PDB entry 1TAB | X-ray diffraction, 2.30 A resolution | chains E and I

== Chain E ==
Name: Trypsin
From: Bos taurus
Notes: EC 3.4.21.4
UniProt: P00760 (TRY1_BOVIN); the construct lacks a stretch of the UniProt sequence and is renumbered around it, so the offset changes along the chain: 16-34 = UniProt 21-39; 37-67 = UniProt 40-70; 69-125 = UniProt 71-127; 127-130 = UniProt 128-131; 5 more segments
Sequence (223 residues; row label = number of the first residue in the row; note: 10 numbers in that range are skipped by the numbering (no residue carries them; nothing is unmodelled there)):
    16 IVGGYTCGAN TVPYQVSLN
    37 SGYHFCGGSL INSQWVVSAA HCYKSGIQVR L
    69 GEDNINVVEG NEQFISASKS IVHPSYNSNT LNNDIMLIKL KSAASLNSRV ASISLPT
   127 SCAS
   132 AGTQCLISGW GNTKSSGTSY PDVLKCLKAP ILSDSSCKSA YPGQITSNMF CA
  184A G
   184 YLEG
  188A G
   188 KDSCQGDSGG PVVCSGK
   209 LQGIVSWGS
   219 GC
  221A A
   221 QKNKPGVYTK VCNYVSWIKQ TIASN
Disulfide bonds: Cys22-Cys157, Cys42-Cys58, Cys128-Cys232, Cys136-Cys201, Cys168-Cys182, Cys191-Cys220

== Chain I ==
Name: Bowman-birk type proteinase inhibitor
UniProt: P01058 (IBB1_PHAAN); residues 1-82 here = UniProt positions 1-82
Sequence (82 residues; each row starts with the number of its first residue):
     1 SGHHDETTDE PSESSKPCCD QCSCTKSMPP KCRCSDIRLN SCHSACKSCA CTYSIPAKCF
    61 CTDINDFCYE PCKSSRDDDW DN
Not modelled in the structure: 1-11, 39-64, 74-82
Disulfide bonds: Cys18-Cys72, Cys19-Cys34, Cys22-Cys68, Cys24-Cys32
UniProt features mapped onto this chain:
  - site: Lys26, Ser27 (Reactive bond for trypsin), Tyr53, Ser54 (Reactive bond for chymotrypsin)
  - natural variant: Ser1 to Asp9 (deletion: In a shorter form)

== Interface between chain E and chain I ==
Contacting residue pairs (33; chain E residue first):
  Tyr39(E) - Met28(I)
  Phe41(E) - Ser27(I)
  Phe41(E) - Met28(I)  hydrogen bond (backbone-backbone)
  His57(E) - Thr25(I)
  His57(E) - Ser27(I)
  His57(E) - Lys31(I)  hydrogen bond (backbone-side chain)
  Asn97(E) - Arg33(I)  hydrogen bond (backbone-side chain)
  Thr98(E) - Arg33(I)
  Leu99(E) - Thr25(I)
  Leu99(E) - Arg33(I)
  Gln175(E) - Ser23(I)
  Asp189(E) - Lys26(I)  salt bridge
  Ser190(E) - Lys26(I)  hydrogen bond
  Cys191(E) - Lys26(I)
  Gln192(E) - Lys26(I)
  Gln192(E) - Ser27(I)
  Gly193(E) - Lys26(I)  hydrogen bond (backbone-backbone)
  Asp194(E) - Lys26(I)  hydrogen bond (backbone-backbone)
  Ser195(E) - Lys26(I)  hydrogen bond (side chain-backbone)
  Ser195(E) - Ser27(I)  hydrogen bond (side chain-backbone)
  Val213(E) - Lys26(I)
  Ser214(E) - Thr25(I)
  Ser214(E) - Lys26(I)  hydrogen bond (backbone-backbone)
  Trp215(E) - Ser23(I)
  Trp215(E) - Cys24(I)
  Trp215(E) - Thr25(I)
  Trp215(E) - Lys26(I)
  Gly216(E) - Ser23(I)
  Gly216(E) - Cys24(I)  hydrogen bond (backbone-backbone)
  Gly216(E) - Lys26(I)
  Ser217(E) - Gln21(I)
  Ser217(E) - Cys22(I)
  Lys224(E) - Ser14(I)
Interface residues without a listed pair, chain E (27 interface residues in all): His40, Cys42, Cys58, Lys60, Tyr151, Gly226, Tyr228
Interface residues without a listed pair, chain I (13 interface residues in all): Pro30, Ser35

== Overview ==
27 residues of chain E and 13 residues of chain I are in contact; the contacts include 10 hydrogen bonds and 1
salt bridge. Polar pairs include Asp189(E)-Lys26(I), His57(E)-Lys31(I) and Asn97(E)-Arg33(I).
Chain E is Trypsin (Bos taurus) and chain I is Bowman-birk type proteinase inhibitor; the structure, Structure
of the trypsin-binding domain of bowman-birk type protease inhibitor and its interaction with trypsin, was
determined by X-ray diffraction.
